6CAJ - chains H and G of the 10 polymer chains in the assembly; structure by electron microscopy, 2.80 A resolution.

[Chain H (and G)]
Name: Translation initiation factor eIF-2B subunit alpha
From: Homo sapiens
Notes: chain G of this document is another copy of the same molecule, construct and numbering; everything in this record applies to it too
UniProtKB: Q14232 (EI2BA_HUMAN); residue numbers follow UniProt; this construct covers 1-305
Amino-acid sequence (305 residues; numbered 1 to 305; the number before each row is that of its first residue):
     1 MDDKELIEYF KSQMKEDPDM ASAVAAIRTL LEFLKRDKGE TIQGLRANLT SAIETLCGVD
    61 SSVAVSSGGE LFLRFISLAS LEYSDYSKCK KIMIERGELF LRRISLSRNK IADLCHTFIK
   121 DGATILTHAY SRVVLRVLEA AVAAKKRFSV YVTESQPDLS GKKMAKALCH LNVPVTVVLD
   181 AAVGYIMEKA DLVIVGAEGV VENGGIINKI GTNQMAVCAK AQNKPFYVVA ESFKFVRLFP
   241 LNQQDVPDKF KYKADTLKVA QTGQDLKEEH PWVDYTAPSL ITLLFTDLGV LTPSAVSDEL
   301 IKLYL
Not modelled in the structure: 1-3, 37-43, 78-90, 253-269

[Interface between chain H and chain G]
Residue-residue contacts (46; chain H residue first):
  Q156(H) - L179(G)
  P157(H) - L179(G)  hydrophobic
  V177(H) - H270(G)
  L179(H) - Q156(G)
  L179(H) - P157(G)  hydrophobic
  L179(H) - I210(G)  hydrophobic
  L179(H) - P271(G)
  D180(H) - A181(G)
  A181(H) - D180(G)
  A181(H) - I210(G)
  A181(H) - G211(G)
  A181(H) - Q214(G)
  V183(H) - Q214(G)
  G184(H) - N213(G)
  G184(H) - Q243(G)
  Y185(H) - I210(G)  hydrophobic
  Y185(H) - Q243(G)
  Y185(H) - K251(G)  hydrogen bond
  Y185(H) - P271(G)  hydrophobic
  Y185(H) - V273(G)
  E188(H) - N242(G)
  E188(H) - Q243(G)  hydrogen bond (side chain-backbone)
  E188(H) - Q244(G)
  K189(H) - Q244(G)
  I210(H) - L179(G)  hydrophobic
  I210(H) - A181(G)
  I210(H) - Y185(G)  hydrophobic
  G211(H) - A181(G)
  N213(H) - G184(G)
  Q214(H) - A181(G)
  Q214(H) - V183(G)
  Q214(H) - Q214(G)
  V217(H) - V217(G)  hydrophobic
  V217(H) - A221(G)  hydrophobic
  A221(H) - V217(G)  hydrophobic
  N242(H) - E188(G)
  Q243(H) - G184(G)
  Q243(H) - Y185(G)
  Q243(H) - E188(G)  hydrogen bond (backbone-side chain)
  Q244(H) - E188(G)
  Q244(H) - K189(G)
  K251(H) - Y185(G)  hydrogen bond
  H270(H) - V177(G)
  P271(H) - L179(G)
  P271(H) - Y185(G)  hydrophobic
  V273(H) - Y185(G)
Interface residues without a listed pair, chain H (28 interface residues in all): E154, A182, C218, D274
Interface residues without a listed pair, chain G (28 interface residues in all): E154, A182, C218, D274

[In short]
The chain H/chain G interface involves 28 residues from each chain; the contacts include 4 hydrogen bonds.
Polar pairs include Y185(H)-K251(G) and E188(H)-Q243(G).
Chain H and chain G are both Translation initiation factor eIF-2B subunit alpha (Homo sapiens); the structure,
Electron cryo-microscopy of the eukaryotic translation initiation factor 2B from Homo sapiens, was determined
by electron microscopy.
